Entry 5GQI (X-ray diffraction, 1.30 A resolution); this record covers chain A.

== Chain A ==
Protein: Polyhedrin
Organism: Bombyx mori cypovirus 1
UniProt: P11041 (PYHD_CPVBM); residue numbers follow UniProt; this construct covers 2-193, 195-248
Amino-acid sequence (247 residues; row label = number of the first residue in the row; note: 1 number in that range is skipped by the numbering (no residue carries it; nothing is unmodelled there)):
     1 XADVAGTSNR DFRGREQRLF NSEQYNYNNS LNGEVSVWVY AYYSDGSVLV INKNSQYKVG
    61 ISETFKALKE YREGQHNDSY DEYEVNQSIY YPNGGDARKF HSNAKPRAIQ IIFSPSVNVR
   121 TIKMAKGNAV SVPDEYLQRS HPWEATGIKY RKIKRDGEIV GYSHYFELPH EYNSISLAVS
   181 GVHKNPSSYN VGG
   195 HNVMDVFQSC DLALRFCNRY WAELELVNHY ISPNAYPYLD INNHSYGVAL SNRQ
Sequence notes: acetylation (1); engineered mutation Gly-193 (Ser in P11041)
Modified positions: ACE (acetyl group) at position 1
UniProt features mapped onto this chain:
  - glycosylation (N-linked (GlcNAc...) asparagine): Asn-28, Asn-77, Asn-86, Asn-237
Small-molecule neighbours:
  - ATP (adenosine-5'-triphosphate): Lys-154, Arg-155, Asp-156, Gly-157
  - CTP (cytidine-5'-triphosphate): Gly-74, His-76, Asn-77, Asp-78, Ser-79, Tyr-80, Asp-81, Glu-84, Asp-96, Ala-97, Arg-98

== Summary ==
Chain A binds ATP and CTP.
Chain A is Polyhedrin (Bombyx mori cypovirus 1); the structure, Crystal structure of Cypovirus Polyhedra
mutant with deletion of Ala194, was determined by X-ray diffraction (same publication as 5GQJ, 5GQK, 5GQL,
5GQM and 5GQN).
